Entry 1ILP (solution NMR); this record covers chains A and C of the 3 polymer chains in the assembly.

[Chain A]
Molecule: Interleukin-8 (precursor)
Source organism: Homo sapiens
UniProt: P10145 (IL8_HUMAN); residues 1-72 here correspond to UniProt positions 28-99 (UniProt number = residue number + 27)
Sequence (72 residues; numbered 1 to 72; the number before each row is that of its first residue):
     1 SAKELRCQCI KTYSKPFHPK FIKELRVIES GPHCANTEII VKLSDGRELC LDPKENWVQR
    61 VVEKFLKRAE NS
Disordered / not traced: 1
Disulfides: C7-C34, C9-C50

[Chain C]
Molecule: C-X-C chemokine receptor type 1
Notes: fragment: 9-29
UniProt: P25024 (CXCR1_HUMAN); aligned to UniProt positions 9-25 over residues 1-17 (the alignment contains insertions or deletions, so no single offset holds)
Sequence (19 residues; each row starts with the number of its first residue; numbering starts at 0):
     0 XMWDFDDXMP PADEDYSPX
Construct notes: acetylation (0); engineered mutation ACA_7 (Gly19 in P25024); amidation (18)
Modified / non-standard residues: ACE (acetyl group) at position 0; ACA (6-aminohexanoic acid) at position 7; NH2 (amino group) at position 18

[How chain A and chain C interact]
Residue-residue contacts (35):
  Q8(A) with P17(C); NH2_18(C)
  I10(A) with D14(C); Y15(C); S16(C)
  K11(A) with D14(C); Y15(C)
  T12(A) with Y15(C)
  Y13(A) with P10(C); A11(C); D12(C); Y15(C)
  K15(A) with M8(C); P9(C); A11(C)
  P16(A) with ACA_7(C); M8(C)
  F17(A) with ACA_7(C); M8(C); P9(C); P10(C)
  H18(A) with D6(C); ACA_7(C)
  K20(A) with D5(C); D6(C)
  F21(A) with F4(C); D6(C); P9(C)
  I40(A) with P17(C)
  L43(A) with P10(C)
  R47(A) with E13(C); Y15(C)
  E48(A) with Y15(C)
  L49(A) with P10(C)
  C50(A) with P17(C)

[Summary]
17 residues of chain A and 15 residues of chain C are in contact.
Here chain A is Interleukin-8 (precursor) (Homo sapiens) and chain C is C-X-C chemokine receptor type 1. Entry
1ILP (Cxcr-1 N-terminal peptide bound to interleukin-8) was determined by solution NMR together with 1ILQ from
the same study.
